PDB entry 6UYC | X-ray diffraction, 1.66 A resolution | chain A

Chain A:
Name: Transcriptional enhancer factor TEF-4
Organism: Homo sapiens
Reference sequence: Q15562 (TEAD2_HUMAN), isoform Q15562-4; residues 217-447 here correspond to UniProt positions 221-451 (UniProt number = residue number + 4)
Sequence (236 residues; numbered 215 to 450; the number before each row is that of its first residue):
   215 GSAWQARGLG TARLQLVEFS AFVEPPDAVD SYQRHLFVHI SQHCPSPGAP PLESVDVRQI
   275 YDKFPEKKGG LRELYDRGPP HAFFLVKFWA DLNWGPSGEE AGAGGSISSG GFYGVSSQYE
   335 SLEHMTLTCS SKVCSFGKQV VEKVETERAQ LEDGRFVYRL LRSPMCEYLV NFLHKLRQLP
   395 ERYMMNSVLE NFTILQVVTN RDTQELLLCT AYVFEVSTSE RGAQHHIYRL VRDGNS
Not modelled in the structure: 215-216, 258-261, 309-323, 447-450
Construct notes: expression tag (215-216, 448-450)
Ligand contacts: QLV (N-{5-[(E)-2-(4,4-difluorocyclohexyl)ethenyl]-6-methoxypyridin-3-yl}methanesulfonamide): Phe233, Ala235, Phe251, Val252, Phe302, Ala304, Leu306, Val329, Ser345, Val347, Lys357, Pro378, Met379, Cys380, Leu383, Phe386, Leu387, Leu390, Leu403, Phe406, Ile408, Gln410, Tyr426, Phe428

Overview:
Bound to chain A: compound QLV.
Chain A is Transcriptional enhancer factor TEF-4 (Homo sapiens); the structure, Crystal structure of TEAD2
bound to Compound 2, was determined by X-ray diffraction together with 6UYB from the same study.
